PDB entry 7OIQ | X-ray diffraction, 1.85 A resolution | chains AAA and DDD

# Chain AAA
Molecule: AP-2 complex subunit mu
Organism: Rattus norvegicus
Reference sequence: P84092 (AP2M1_RAT); residue numbers follow UniProt; this construct covers 158-435
Chain sequence (285 residues; each row starts with the number of its first residue):
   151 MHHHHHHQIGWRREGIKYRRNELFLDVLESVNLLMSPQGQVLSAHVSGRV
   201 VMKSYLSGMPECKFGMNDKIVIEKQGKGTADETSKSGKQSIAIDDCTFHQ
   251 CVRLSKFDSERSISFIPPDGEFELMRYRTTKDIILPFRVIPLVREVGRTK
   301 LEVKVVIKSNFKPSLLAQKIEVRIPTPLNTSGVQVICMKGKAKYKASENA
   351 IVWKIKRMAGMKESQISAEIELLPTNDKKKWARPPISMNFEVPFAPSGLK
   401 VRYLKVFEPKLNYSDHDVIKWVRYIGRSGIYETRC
Unresolved in the structure: 151-158, 222-241
Sequence notes: initiating methionine (151); expression tag (152-157)
Curated features (UniProtKB/Swiss-Prot):
  - binding site (a 1,2-diacyl-sn-glycero-3-phospho-(1D-myo-inositol-3,4,5-trisphosphate)): Lys341, Lys345, Lys354
What the authors report for this chain:
  - mutagenesis - K339A/K341A/K343A/K345A: decreased binding to GST-FCHO2 phosphomimetic linker

# Chain DDD
Molecule: F-BAR domain only protein 2
Organism: Homo sapiens
Reference sequence: Q0JRZ9 (FCHO2_HUMAN); residues 106-116 here correspond to UniProt positions 422-432 (UniProt number = residue number + 316)
Chain sequence (11 residues; each row starts with the number of its first residue):
   106 SDLLAWDPLFG
Unresolved in the structure: 106

# How chain AAA and chain DDD interact
Pairs across the interface (17):
  Phe174(AAA) with Trp111(DDD), hydrophobic
  Leu175(AAA) with Trp111(DDD)
  Asp176(AAA) with Trp111(DDD)
  Leu404(AAA) with Leu114(DDD)
  Asp415(AAA) with Gly116(DDD)
  Lys420(AAA) with Pro113(DDD); Leu114(DDD), hydrogen bond (backbone-backbone); Gly116(DDD), hydrogen bond (side chain-backbone)
  Trp421(AAA) with Trp111(DDD), hydrophobic; Asp112(DDD); Pro113(DDD)
  Val422(AAA) with Ala110(DDD); Trp111(DDD); Asp112(DDD), hydrogen bond (backbone-backbone); Leu114(DDD), hydrophobic
  Arg423(AAA) with Ala110(DDD); Trp111(DDD)
Also at the interface, not in a pair above, chain AAA (13 interface residues in all): Val401, Arg402, Tyr403, His416

# In short
Chain AAA and chain DDD form an interface of 13 and 6 residues respectively, with 3 hydrogen bonds. Among the
polar pairs are Lys420(AAA)-Gly116(DDD), Lys420(AAA)-Leu114(DDD) and Val422(AAA)-Asp112(DDD). UniProt lists 3
residues binding 1,2-diacyl-sn-glycero-3-phospho-(1D-myo-inositol-3,4,5-trisphosphate) on chain AAA. The paper
reports that K339A/K341A/K343A/K345A of chain AAA reduce binding to GST-FCHO2 phosphomimetic linker.
Chain AAA is AP-2 complex subunit mu (Rattus norvegicus) and chain DDD is F-BAR domain only protein 2 (Homo
sapiens); the structure, Crystal structure of AP2 Mu2 in complex with FCHO2 WxxPhi motif (C2 crystal form),
was determined by X-ray diffraction, deposited together with 7OHI and 7OIT.
